Entry 5LVC (electron microscopy, 4.20 A resolution (low resolution: residue-level contacts below are approximate; hydrogen-bond / salt-bridge calls are withheld)); this record covers chains a and b of the 3 polymer chains in the assembly.

# Chain a
Molecule: VP1
From: Aichi virus
UniProtKB: Q91QP4 (Q91QP4_AIV); residues 1-253 here correspond to UniProt positions 764-1016 (UniProt number = residue number + 763)
Chain sequence (253 residues; each row starts with the number of its first residue):
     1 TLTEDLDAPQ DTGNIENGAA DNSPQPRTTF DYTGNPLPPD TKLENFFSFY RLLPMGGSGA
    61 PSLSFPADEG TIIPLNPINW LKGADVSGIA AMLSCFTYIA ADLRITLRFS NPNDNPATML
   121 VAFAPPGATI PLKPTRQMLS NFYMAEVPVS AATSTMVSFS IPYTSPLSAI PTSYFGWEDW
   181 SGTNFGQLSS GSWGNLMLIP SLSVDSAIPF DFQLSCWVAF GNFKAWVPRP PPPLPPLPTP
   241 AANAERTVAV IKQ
Not modelled in the structure: 1-30, 236-253
What the authors report for this chain:
  - conformationally variable residues (loop rearrangement, order/disorder transition): T1 to F30, D31 to N35

# Chain b
Molecule: VP0
From: Aichi virus
UniProtKB: Q91QP4 (Q91QP4_AIV); residues 1-370 here correspond to UniProt positions 171-540 (UniProt number = residue number + 170)
Chain sequence (370 residues; each row starts with the number of its first residue):
     1 GNSVTNIYGN GNNVTTDVGA NGWAPTVSTG LGDGPVSASA DSLPGRSGGA SSEKTHTVSG
    61 SSNKVGSRFS KWWEPAAARA SESATDSAIE GIDAAGKAAS KAITRKLDRP AAPSSTANPQ
   121 PSLIALNPSA TQSGNASILT GSTAPSLLAY PTATPVPLPN PDEPSQPGPS GDRTWLLDTV
   181 TWSQEFTRGW NIAGSNGMQW TGLESLIFPV STDTNWTSTS SPTAYPLPFS FVRAYPDSSW
   241 AAMYNTHSMW NCGWRVQVTV NGSQFHAGAL ILYMVPEATT HAIQTARDNA GFVFPYVILN
   301 LYESNTATIE VPYISPTPNT SSGLHAPWTF YLQVLSPLNP PPSLPTSLSC SIYVTPVDSS
   361 FHGLRYLAPQ
Not modelled in the structure: 1-11, 61-66, 76-139
What the authors report for this chain:
  - conformationally variable residues (order/disorder transition): T55 to G60, A112 to L139

# Chain a / chain b interface
Residue-residue contacts (55):
  E44(a) with V18(b)
  N45(a) with V14(b)
  S48(a) with T16(b)
  F49(a) with T16(b)
  T97(a) with E277(b)
  Y98(a) with E277(b); S315(b); P316(b)
  D102(a) with V36(b); S37(b); A38(b)
  R104(a) with D17(b); V18(b); P35(b)
  S160(a) with V36(b)
  P162(a) with V36(b)
  S168(a) with P316(b)
  A169(a) with P316(b)
  S173(a) with E277(b); T279(b)
  Y174(a) with E277(b); T279(b); H325(b)
  F175(a) with W200(b); L206(b); E277(b); A278(b); H325(b); A326(b)
  G176(a) with L324(b)
  W177(a) with L206(b); F208(b); L324(b)
  D179(a) with L324(b)
  W180(a) with F208(b); L324(b)
  S181(a) with F208(b)
  F185(a) with W200(b)
  G221(a) with V18(b)
  N222(a) with V18(b); G19(b); S37(b)
  V227(a) with P276(b)
  P228(a) with V293(b); F294(b)
  R229(a) with P276(b); E277(b); T279(b); A282(b); F294(b)
  P230(a) with T285(b); A290(b); F294(b)
  P232(a) with H281(b)
  P233(a) with H281(b)
Also at the interface, not in a pair above, chain a (37 interface residues in all): P39, A84, I161, Y163, L167, P171, G182, P231
Also at the interface, not in a pair above, chain b (33 interface residues in all): Y150, G291, I314, T317, P318, T329

# Summary
37 residues of chain a face 33 of chain b across their interface. The paper reports conformational variability
at T1(a), D31(a) and T55(b) among others.
Chain a is VP1 and chain b is VP0, both from Aichi virus; the structure, Aichi virus 1: empty particle, was
determined by electron microscopy.
